Entry 4ZGV (X-ray diffraction, 3.20 A resolution); this record covers chain A.

# Chain A
Name: Ferredoxin receptor
From: Pectobacterium atrosepticum
UniProtKB: Q6D8U4 (Q6D8U4_PECAS); residues 21-867 here correspond to UniProt positions 14-860 (UniProt number = residue number - 7)
Chain sequence (868 residues; each row starts with the number of its first residue; numbering starts at 0):
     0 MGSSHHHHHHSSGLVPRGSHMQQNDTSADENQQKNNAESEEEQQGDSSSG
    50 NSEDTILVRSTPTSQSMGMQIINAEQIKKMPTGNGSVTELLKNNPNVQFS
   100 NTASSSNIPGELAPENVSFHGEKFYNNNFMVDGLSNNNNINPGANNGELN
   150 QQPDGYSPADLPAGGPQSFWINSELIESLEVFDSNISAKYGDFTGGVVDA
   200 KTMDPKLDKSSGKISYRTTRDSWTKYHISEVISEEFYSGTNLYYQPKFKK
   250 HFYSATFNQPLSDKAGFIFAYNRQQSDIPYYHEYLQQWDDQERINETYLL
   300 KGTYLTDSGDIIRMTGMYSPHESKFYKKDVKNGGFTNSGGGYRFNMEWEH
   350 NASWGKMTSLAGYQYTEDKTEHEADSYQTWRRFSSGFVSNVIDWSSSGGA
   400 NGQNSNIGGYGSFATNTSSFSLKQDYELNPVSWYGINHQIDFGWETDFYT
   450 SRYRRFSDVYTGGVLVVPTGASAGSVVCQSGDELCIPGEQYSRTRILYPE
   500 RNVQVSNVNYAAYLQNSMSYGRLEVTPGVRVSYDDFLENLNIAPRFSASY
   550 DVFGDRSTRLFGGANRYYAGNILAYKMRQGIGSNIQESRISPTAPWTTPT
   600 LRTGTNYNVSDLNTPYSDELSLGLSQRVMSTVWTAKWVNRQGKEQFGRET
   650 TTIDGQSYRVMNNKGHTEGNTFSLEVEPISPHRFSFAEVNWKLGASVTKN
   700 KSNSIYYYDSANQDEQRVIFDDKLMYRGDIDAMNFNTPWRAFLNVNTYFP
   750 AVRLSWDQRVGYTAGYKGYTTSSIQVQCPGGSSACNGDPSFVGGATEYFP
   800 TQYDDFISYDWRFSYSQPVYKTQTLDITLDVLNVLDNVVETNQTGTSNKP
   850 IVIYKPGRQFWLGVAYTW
Disordered / not traced: 0-58
Sequence notes: initiating methionine (0); expression tag (1-20)
Disulfides: Cys477-Cys484, Cys777-Cys784

# In short
Chain A is Ferredoxin receptor (Pectobacterium atrosepticum); the structure, The Crystal Structure of the
Ferredoxin Receptor FusA from Pectobacterium atrosepticum SCRI1043, was determined by X-ray diffraction.
